PDB entry 1CFN | X-ray diffraction, 2.65 A resolution | chains B and C of the 3 polymer chains in the assembly

== Chain B ==
Molecule: Protein (IGG2A-kappa antibody CB41 (heavy chain))
Source organism: Mus musculus
Notes: fragment: fab; antibody fragment or engineered binder
Sequence (213 residues; row label = number of the first residue in the row):
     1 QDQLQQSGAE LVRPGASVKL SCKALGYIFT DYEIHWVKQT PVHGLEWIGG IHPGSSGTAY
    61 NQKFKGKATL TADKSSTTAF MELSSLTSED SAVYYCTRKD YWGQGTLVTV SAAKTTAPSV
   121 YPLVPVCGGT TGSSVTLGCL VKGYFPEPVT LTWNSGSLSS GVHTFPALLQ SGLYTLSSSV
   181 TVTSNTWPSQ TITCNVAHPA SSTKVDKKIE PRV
Disulfide bonds: Cys22-Cys96, Cys139-Cys194

== Chain C ==
Molecule: Protein (bound peptide)
Sequence (10 residues; row label = number of the first residue in the row):
     1 GATPQDLNTL
Modified residues: Leu10 (norleucine; NLE)

== Interface between chain B and chain C ==
Residue-residue contacts - 24 pairs, chain B then chain C:
  Gln1(B) - Gly1(C)  hydrogen bond (side chain-backbone)
  Asp31(B) - Pro4(C)
  Asp31(B) - Asn8(C)  hydrogen bond (backbone-side chain)
  Tyr32(B) - Ala2(C)  hydrogen bond (side chain-backbone)
  Tyr32(B) - Thr3(C)
  Tyr32(B) - Pro4(C)
  Tyr32(B) - Asp6(C)
  Tyr32(B) - Asn8(C)
  Glu33(B) - Asn8(C)
  Glu33(B) - Thr9(C)  hydrogen bond (side chain-backbone)
  Glu33(B) - Leu10(C)  hydrogen bond (side chain-backbone)
  Gly50(B) - Leu10(C)
  His52(B) - Asn8(C)
  His52(B) - Leu10(C)
  Ser55(B) - Leu10(C)  hydrogen bond (side chain-backbone)
  Gly57(B) - Leu10(C)
  Thr58(B) - Leu10(C)
  Ala59(B) - Leu10(C)
  Arg98(B) - Ala2(C)
  Lys99(B) - Asp6(C)  hydrogen bond (side chain-backbone)
  Lys99(B) - Leu7(C)
  Asp100(B) - Ala2(C)
  Asp100(B) - Asp6(C)
  Tyr101(B) - Gly1(C)
Interface residues without a listed pair, chain B (15 interface residues in all): His35
The authors on this interface:
  - residue pairs: Asp31(B)-Asn8(C) (hydrogen bond), Tyr32(B)-Pro4(C), Tyr32(B)-Ala2(C), Glu33(B)-Thr9(C)
  - epitope / paratope residues, chain B: Asp31(B), Tyr32(B), Glu33(B)
  - epitope / paratope residues, chain C: Pro4(C), Asn8(C)

== Summary ==
Chain B and chain C form an interface of 15 and 9 residues respectively, with 7 hydrogen bonds. Among the
polar pairs are Gln1(B)-Gly1(C), Asp31(B)-Asn8(C) and Tyr32(B)-Ala2(C). The paper describes a hydrogen bond
between Asp31(B) and Asn8(C); contacts between Tyr32(B) and Pro4(C), Tyr32(B) and Ala2(C) and Glu33(B) and
Thr9(C). The paper reports epitope/paratope residues Asp31(B), Tyr32(B) and Pro4(C) among others.
Here chain B is Protein (IGG2A-kappa antibody CB41 (heavy chain)) (Mus musculus) and chain C is Protein (bound
peptide). Entry 1CFN (Anti-P24 (HIV-1) fab fragment CB41 complexed with an epitope-related peptide) was
determined by X-ray diffraction together with 1HI6, 1CFS, 1CFT, 1CFQ and 1BOG from the same study.
